7A7D - chains F and G of the 14 polymer chains in the assembly; structure by electron microscopy, 26.00 A resolution (very low resolution: no residue pairs are listed; an interface is given only as per-side residue counts).

== Chain F ==
Protein: Desmoglein-2
Organism: Homo sapiens
UniProtKB: Q14126 (DSG2_HUMAN); residues 1133-1686 here correspond to UniProt positions 50-603 (UniProt number = residue number - 1083)
Amino-acid sequence (554 residues; numbered 1133 to 1686; the number before each row is that of its first residue):
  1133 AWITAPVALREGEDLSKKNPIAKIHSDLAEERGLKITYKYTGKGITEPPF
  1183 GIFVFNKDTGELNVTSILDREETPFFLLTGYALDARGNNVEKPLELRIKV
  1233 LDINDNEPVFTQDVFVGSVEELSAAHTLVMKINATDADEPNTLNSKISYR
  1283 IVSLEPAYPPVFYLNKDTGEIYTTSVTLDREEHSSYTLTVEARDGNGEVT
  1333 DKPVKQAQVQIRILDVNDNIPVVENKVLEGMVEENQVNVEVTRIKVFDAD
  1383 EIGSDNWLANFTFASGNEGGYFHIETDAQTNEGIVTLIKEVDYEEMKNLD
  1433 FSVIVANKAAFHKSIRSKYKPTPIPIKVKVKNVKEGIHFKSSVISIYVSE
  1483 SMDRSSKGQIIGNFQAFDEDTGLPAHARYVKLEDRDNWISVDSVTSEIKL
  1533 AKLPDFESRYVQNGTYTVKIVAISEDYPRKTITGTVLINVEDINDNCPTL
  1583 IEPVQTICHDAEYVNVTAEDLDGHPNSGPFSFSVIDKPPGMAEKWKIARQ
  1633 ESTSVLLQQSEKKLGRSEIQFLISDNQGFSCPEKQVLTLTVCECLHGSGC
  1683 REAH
Sequence notes: conflict H1686 (Gln603 in Q14126)
Disulfide bonds: C1579-C1663, C1590-C1676, C1674-C1682

== Chain G ==
Protein: Desmoglein-2
Organism: Homo sapiens
UniProtKB: Q14126 (DSG2_HUMAN); residues 567-1120 here correspond to UniProt positions 50-603 (UniProt number = residue number - 517)
Amino-acid sequence (554 residues; numbered 567 to 1120; the number before each row is that of its first residue):
   567 AWITAPVALREGEDLSKKNPIAKIHSDLAEERGLKITYKYTGKGITEPPF
   617 GIFVFNKDTGELNVTSILDREETPFFLLTGYALDARGNNVEKPLELRIKV
   667 LDINDNEPVFTQDVFVGSVEELSAAHTLVMKINATDADEPNTLNSKISYR
   717 IVSLEPAYPPVFYLNKDTGEIYTTSVTLDREEHSSYTLTVEARDGNGEVT
   767 DKPVKQAQVQIRILDVNDNIPVVENKVLEGMVEENQVNVEVTRIKVFDAD
   817 EIGSDNWLANFTFASGNEGGYFHIETDAQTNEGIVTLIKEVDYEEMKNLD
   867 FSVIVANKAAFHKSIRSKYKPTPIPIKVKVKNVKEGIHFKSSVISIYVSE
   917 SMDRSSKGQIIGNFQAFDEDTGLPAHARYVKLEDRDNWISVDSVTSEIKL
   967 AKLPDFESRYVQNGTYTVKIVAISEDYPRKTITGTVLINVEDINDNCPTL
  1017 IEPVQTICHDAEYVNVTAEDLDGHPNSGPFSFSVIDKPPGMAEKWKIARQ
  1067 ESTSVLLQQSEKKLGRSEIQFLISDNQGFSCPEKQVLTLTVCECLHGSGC
  1117 REAH
Sequence notes: conflict H1120 (Gln603 in Q14126)
Disulfide bonds: C1013-C1097, C1024-C1110, C1108-C1116

== Chain F / chain G interface ==
At this resolution (26 A) residue pairs are not listed: 4 residues of chain F and 6 of chain G lie at the interface.

== Summary ==
4 residues of chain F and 6 residues of chain G are in contact.
Both chains are Desmoglein-2 (Homo sapiens). Entry 7A7D (Cadherin fit into cryo-ET map) was determined by
electron microscopy.
